4X4E - chains C and F of the 6 polymer chains in the assembly; structure by X-ray diffraction, 2.80 A resolution.

# Chain C
Name: Regulatory protein
Source organism: Enterobacter sp. RFL1396
UniProt: Q8GGH0 (Q8GGH0_9ENTR); residues 1-79 here = UniProt positions 1-79
Chain sequence (82 residues; numbered -2 to 79; the number before each row is that of its first residue; numbers below 1 keep their minus sign (Gly-2 is residue -2)):
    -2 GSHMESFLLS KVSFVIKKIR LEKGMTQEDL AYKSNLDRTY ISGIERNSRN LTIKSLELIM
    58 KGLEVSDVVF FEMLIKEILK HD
Disordered / not traced: -2 to 1, 79
Sequence notes: expression tag (-2 to 0)

# Chain F
Molecule: 35-nt DNA strand
Sequence (35 nucleotides; each row starts with the number of its first residue):
     1 ATGTTGACTA TAATCACACG GACTATAAGT CACAT

# How chain C and chain F interact
Contacting residue pairs (18; chain C residue first):
  Leu33(C) with DT14(F), phosphate contact
  Asp34(C) with DT14(F), hydrogen bond to the phosphate; DC15(F), base contact
  Arg35(C) with DC17(F), base contact
  Thr36(C) with DC15(F), base contact; DA16(F), base contact; DC17(F), base contact
  Tyr37(C) with DA12(F), sugar contact; DA13(F), hydrogen bond to the phosphate; DT14(F), base contact
  Arg46(C) with DA12(F), salt bridge to the phosphate; DA13(F), base contact
  Asn47(C) with DA12(F), hydrogen bond to the phosphate; DA13(F), phosphate contact
  Leu48(C) with DA13(F), phosphate contact
  Thr49(C) with DA12(F), phosphate contact; DA13(F), hydrogen bond to the phosphate
  Ser52(C) with DA13(F), hydrogen bond to the phosphate
Also at the interface, not in a pair above, chain C (11 interface residues in all): Asn32
Also at the interface, not in a pair above, chain F (7 interface residues in all): DA18

# Summary
The interface between chain C and chain F involves 11 residues on one side and 7 on the other, with 5 hydrogen
bonds and 1 salt bridge. Polar contacts include Asp34(C)-DT14(F), Tyr37(C)-DA13(F) and Asn47(C)-DA12(F).
Chain C is Regulatory protein (Enterobacter sp. RFL1396) and chain F is a 35-nt DNA strand; the structure,
RADIATION DAMAGE TO THE NUCLEOPROTEIN COMPLEX C.Esp1396I: DOSE (DWD) 14.4 MGy, was determined by X-ray
diffraction (same publication as 4X4B, 4X4C, 4X4D, 4X4F, 4X4G, 4X4H and 4X4I).
